Entry 5LZ3 (X-ray diffraction, 3.00 A resolution); this record covers chains A and B.

== Chain A ==
Molecule: Golgi resident protein GCP60
Source organism: Homo sapiens
Reference sequence: Q9H3P7 (GCP60_HUMAN); residues 364-528 here = UniProt positions 364-528
Amino-acid sequence (166 residues; row label = number of the first residue in the row):
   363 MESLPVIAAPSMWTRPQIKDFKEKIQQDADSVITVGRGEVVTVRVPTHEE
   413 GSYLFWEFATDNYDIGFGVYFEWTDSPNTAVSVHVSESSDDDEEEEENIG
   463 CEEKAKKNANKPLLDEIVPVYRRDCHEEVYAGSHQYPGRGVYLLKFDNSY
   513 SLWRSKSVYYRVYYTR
Disordered / not traced: 363-367, 437-473
Differences from the reference sequence: initiating methionine (363)
Curated features (UniProtKB/Swiss-Prot):
  - region: Leu514 to Arg516 (Membrane-binding)
  - site: Arg399 (Membrane-binding)
  - mutagenesis: Trp375 to Arg377 (80% reduced ability to interact with the 3A protein of enterovirus D68), Ile380 to Lys381 (No effect on interaction with PI4KB but loss of interaction with Kobuviral (Aichi) 3A protein. Loss of ability to sensitize PI4KB activation by Kobuviral (Aichi) 3A protein), Val403 to Val407 (95% reduced ability to interact with the 3A protein of enterovirus D68), Ser414 to Phe417 (60% reduced ability to interact with the 3A protein of enterovirus D68), Ser414 to Leu416 (No effect on PI4KB-, TBC1D22A- and TBC1D22B-binding), Phe417 to Phe420 (No effect on PI4KB-, TBC1D22A- and TBC1D22B-binding), Phe433 to Trp435 (No effect on PI4KB-, TBC1D22A- and TBC1D22B-binding), Gly494 to His496 (No effect on PI4KB-, TBC1D22A- and TBC1D22B-binding), Ser511 to Ser513 (No effect on PI4KB-, TBC1D22A- and TBC1D22B-binding), Ser511 (S511A: Partial loss of PI4KB- and TBC1D22B-binding), Leu514 to Arg516 (Almost complete loss of Golgi loalization), Arg523 to Thr527 (75% reduced ability to interact with the 3A protein of enterovirus D68), 1 further mutagenesis entry in UniProt
From the paper describing this entry:
  - mutagenesis - I395A, V403A: decreased expression
  - conformationally variable residues (order/disorder transition): Thr436 to Lys473
  - mutagenesis - L514A/W515A: decreased binding to 3A (chain B)

== Chain B ==
Molecule: 3A
Source organism: Aichi virus
Reference sequence: O91464 (O91464_AIV); residues 1-58 here correspond to UniProt positions 1654-1711 (UniProt number = residue number + 1653)
Amino-acid sequence (58 residues; numbered 1 to 58; the number before each row is that of its first residue):
     1 GNRVIDAEPREIPLEYADDLLEAMAHHRPVPCSLGLSQAIANNTPIQQIS
    51 ETFWKYRK
Disordered / not traced: 35-58

== How chain A and chain B interact ==
Contacting residue pairs (62; chain A residue first):
  Met374(A) with Pro29(B); Val30(B), hydrogen bond (backbone-backbone); Cys32(B), hydrophobic
  Trp375(A) with Arg28(B); Pro29(B), hydrophobic; Val30(B)
  Thr376(A) with His26(B); His27(B); Arg28(B), hydrogen bond (side chain-backbone); Val30(B)
  Arg377(A) with Ala23(B)
  Pro378(A) with His26(B)
  Gln379(A) with Glu22(B); His26(B), hydrogen bond
  Lys386(A) with Tyr16(B); Asp19(B), salt bridge
  Asp390(A) with Arg10(B), salt bridge
  Ile395(A) with Arg3(B); Ile5(B), hydrophobic
  Thr396(A) with Arg3(B), hydrogen bond (backbone-side chain)
  Gly400(A) with Gly1(B)
  Glu401(A) with Gly1(B); Arg3(B), salt bridge
  Val402(A) with Gly1(B); Asn2(B); Arg3(B), hydrogen bond (backbone-backbone)
  Val403(A) with Arg3(B); Ile5(B), hydrophobic
  Thr404(A) with Arg3(B), hydrogen bond (backbone-backbone); Val4(B); Ile5(B), hydrogen bond (backbone-backbone)
  Val405(A) with Ile5(B)
  Arg406(A) with Val4(B); Ile5(B), hydrogen bond (backbone-backbone); Asp6(B); Ala7(B), hydrogen bond (backbone-backbone)
  Val407(A) with Ala7(B); Pro9(B), hydrophobic
  Pro408(A) with Ala7(B); Pro9(B)
  Pro481(A) with Cys32(B)
  Tyr483(A) with Cys32(B); Ser33(B); Leu34(B)
  Arg484(A) with Leu34(B)
  Arg485(A) with Pro31(B), hydrogen bond (side chain-backbone); Cys32(B), hydrogen bond (side chain-backbone); Leu34(B)
  Glu490(A) with Arg28(B), salt bridge
  Tyr522(A) with Ala7(B)
  Arg523(A) with Arg10(B)
  Val524(A) with Glu8(B); Pro9(B); Arg10(B), hydrogen bond (backbone-backbone)
  Tyr525(A) with Pro9(B); Arg10(B); Glu11(B); Ile12(B); Pro13(B)
  Tyr526(A) with Pro9(B); Arg10(B), hydrogen bond (backbone-backbone); Glu11(B), hydrogen bond
Also at the interface, not in a pair above, chain A (37 interface residues in all): Pro372, Asp382, Ser393, Val397, Val480, Tyr492, Thr527, Arg528
The authors on this interface:
  - residue pairs: Gln379(A)-His26(B) (hydrogen bond), Lys386(A)-Asp19(B) (salt bridge), Asp390(A)-Arg10(B) (salt bridge), Ile395(A)-Ile5(B) (hydrophobic contact), Glu401(A)-Arg3(B) (salt bridge), Val403(A)-Ile5(B) (hydrophobic contact), Val405(A)-Ile5(B) (hydrophobic contact), Arg485(A)-Pro31(B) (backbone contact), Arg485(A)-Cys32(B) (backbone contact)
  - hot spots on chain B (mutagenesis) - R28A: decreased binding to Golgi resident protein GCP60 (chain A)

== In short ==
37 residues of chain A face 26 of chain B across their interface; the contacts include 14 hydrogen bonds and 4
salt bridges. Among the polar pairs are Lys386(A)-Asp19(B), Asp390(A)-Arg10(B) and Glu401(A)-Arg3(B). The
authors report a hydrogen bond between Gln379(A) and His26(B); salt bridges between Lys386(A) and Asp19(B),
Asp390(A) and Arg10(B) and Glu401(A) and Arg3(B); hydrophobic contacts between Ile395(A) and Ile5(B),
Val403(A) and Ile5(B) and Val405(A) and Ile5(B). From the paper: I395A and V403A of chain A reduce expression;
conformational variability at Thr436(A); 4 substitutions were tested in all.
Chain A is Golgi resident protein GCP60 (Homo sapiens) and chain B is 3A (Aichi virus); the structure, Crystal
structure of human ACBD3 GOLD domain in complex with 3A protein of Aichivirus A, was determined by X-ray
diffraction together with 5LZ1 and 5LZ6 from the same study.
